Entry 9CZO (electron microscopy, 2.87 A resolution); this record covers chains D and G of the 8 polymer chains in the assembly.

[Chain D]
Protein: Isoform 5 of Calcium-activated potassium channel subunit alpha-1
Organism: Homo sapiens
UniProt: Q12791 (KCMA1_HUMAN), isoform Q12791-5; residues 1-1056 here correspond to UniProt positions 66-1121 (UniProt number = residue number + 65)
Amino-acid sequence (1056 residues; each row starts with the number of its first residue):
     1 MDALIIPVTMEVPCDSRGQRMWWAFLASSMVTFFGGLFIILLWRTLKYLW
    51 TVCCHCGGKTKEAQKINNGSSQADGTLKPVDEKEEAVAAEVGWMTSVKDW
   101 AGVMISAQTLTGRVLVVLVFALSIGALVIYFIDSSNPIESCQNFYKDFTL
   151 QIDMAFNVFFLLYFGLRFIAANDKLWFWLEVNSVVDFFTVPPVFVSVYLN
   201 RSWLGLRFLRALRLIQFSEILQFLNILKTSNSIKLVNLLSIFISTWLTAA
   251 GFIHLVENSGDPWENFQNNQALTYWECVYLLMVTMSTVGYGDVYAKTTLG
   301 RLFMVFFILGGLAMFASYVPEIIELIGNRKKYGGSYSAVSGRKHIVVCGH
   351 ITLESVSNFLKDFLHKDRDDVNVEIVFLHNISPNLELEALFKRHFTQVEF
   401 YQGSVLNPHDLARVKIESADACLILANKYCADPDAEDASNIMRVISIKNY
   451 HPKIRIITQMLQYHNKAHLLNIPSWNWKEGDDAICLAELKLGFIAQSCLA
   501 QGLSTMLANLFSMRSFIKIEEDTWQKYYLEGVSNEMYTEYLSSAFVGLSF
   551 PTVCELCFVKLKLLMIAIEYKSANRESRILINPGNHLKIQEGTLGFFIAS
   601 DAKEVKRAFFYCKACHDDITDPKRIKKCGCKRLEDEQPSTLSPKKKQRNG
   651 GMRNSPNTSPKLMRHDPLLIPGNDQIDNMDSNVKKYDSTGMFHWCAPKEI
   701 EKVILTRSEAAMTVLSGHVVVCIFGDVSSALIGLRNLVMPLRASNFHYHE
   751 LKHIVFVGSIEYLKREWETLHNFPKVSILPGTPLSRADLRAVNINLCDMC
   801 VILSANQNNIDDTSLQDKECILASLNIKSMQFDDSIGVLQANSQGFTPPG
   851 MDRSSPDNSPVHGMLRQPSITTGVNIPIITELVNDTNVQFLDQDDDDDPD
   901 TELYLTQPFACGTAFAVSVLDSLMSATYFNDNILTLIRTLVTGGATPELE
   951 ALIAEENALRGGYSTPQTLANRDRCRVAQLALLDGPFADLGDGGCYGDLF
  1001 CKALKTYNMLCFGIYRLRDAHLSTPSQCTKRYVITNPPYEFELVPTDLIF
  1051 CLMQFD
Disordered / not traced: 1-19, 55-93, 570-576, 616-680, 834-870
Ion coordination: K+ site 1: Thr287, Val288 (shared with 2 residues of chain A; 2 residues of chain B; 2 residues of chain C); K+ site 2: Thr287 (shared with 1 residue of chain A; 1 residue of chain B; 1 residue of chain C); K+ site 3: Val288, Gly289 (shared with 2 residues of chain A; 2 residues of chain B; 2 residues of chain C); K+ site 4: Tyr290 (shared with 1 residue of chain A; 1 residue of chain B; 1 residue of chain C); Ca2+ site 1: Asn449 (shared with 4 residues of chain A); Ca2+ site 2: Asn509, Ser512, Val532, Asn534, Glu535; Ca2+ site 3: Gln889, Asp892, Asp895, Asp897 (shared with 1 residue of chain C)
Curated features (UniProtKB/Swiss-Prot):
  - region: Leu491 to Phe511 (Segment S7), Leu548 to Ile568 (Segment S8), Cys612 to His616 (Heme-binding motif)
  - motif: Thr287 to Tyr290 (Selectivity for potassium)
  - binding site (Mg(2+)): Glu374, Gln397, Glu399
  - lipidation (S-palmitoyl cysteine): Cys53, Cys54, Cys56

[Chain G]
Protein: Large-conductance Ca2+-activated K+ channel beta2 subunit, Calcium-activated potassium channel subunit beta-4
Organism: Homo sapiens
Notes: fragment: N-terminal 45 residues of kcnmb2 ligated to kcnmb4 (devoid of N terminal first 15 residues)
UniProt: chimeric construct of B5BNX0, Q86W47: residues 2-44 from B5BNX0 (B5BNX0_HUMAN) positions 2-44 (same numbers); residues 45-240 from Q86W47 positions 15-210 (UniProt number = residue number - 30)
Amino-acid sequence (239 residues; numbered 2 to 240; the number before each row is that of its first residue):
     2 FIWTSGRTSSSYRHDEKRNIYQKIRDHDLLDKRKTVTALKAGEDKSIRLG
    52 LFLIISGVVSLFIFGFCWLSPALQDLQATEANCTVLSVQQIGEVFECTFT
   102 CGADCRGTSQYPCVQVYVNNSESNSRALLHSDEHQLLTNPKCSYIPPCKR
   152 ENQKNLESVMNWQQYWKDEIGSQPFTCYFNQHQRPDDVLLHRTHDEIVLL
   202 HCFLWPLVTFVVGVLIVVLTICAKSLAVKAEAMKKRKFS
Disordered / not traced: 2-37, 235-240
Disulfides: Cys84-Cys178, Cys98-Cys149, Cys102-Cys106, Cys114-Cys143
Curated features (UniProtKB/Swiss-Prot):
  - glycosylation (N-linked (GlcNAc...) asparagine): Asn83, Asn120

[How chain D and chain G interact]
Residue-residue contacts - 15 pairs, chain D then chain G:
  Val128(D) - Phe63(G)  hydrophobic
  Val128(D) - Phe67(G)  hydrophobic
  Phe131(D) - Phe67(G)  hydrophobic
  Ile132(D) - Phe67(G)  hydrophobic
  Ile132(D) - Leu70(G)  hydrophobic
  Ser135(D) - Leu70(G)
  Asn136(D) - Leu74(G)
  Glu139(D) - Gln184(G)  hydrogen bond (backbone-side chain)
  Ser140(D) - Gln78(G)
  Ser140(D) - His183(G)  hydrogen bond
  Cys141(D) - His183(G)  hydrogen bond (backbone-side chain)
  Gln142(D) - Gln78(G)  hydrogen bond
  Gln142(D) - His183(G)
  Asn143(D) - Leu74(G)
  Asn143(D) - Gln78(G)
Interface residues without a listed pair, chain D (12 interface residues in all): Trp275, Phe395
Interface residues without a listed pair, chain G (8 interface residues in all): Lys41

[In short]
Chain D and chain G form an interface of 12 and 8 residues respectively; the contacts include 4 hydrogen
bonds. Polar pairs include Glu139(D)-Gln184(G), Ser140(D)-His183(G) and Cys141(D)-His183(G). Thr287(D) and
Val288(D) form the K+ site 1. Curated annotation (UniProt) lists 3 Mg2+-binding residues on chain D.
Chain D is Isoform 5 of Calcium-activated potassium channel subunit alpha-1 and chain G is Large-conductance
Ca2+-activated K+ channel beta2 subunit, Calcium-activated potassium channel subunit beta-4, both from Homo
sapiens; the structure, Ca2+ bound intermediate state of hSlo1 + beta2N-beta4 channel in nanodisc, was
determined by electron microscopy, deposited together with 9CZH, 9CZJ, 9CZK, 9CZM, 9CZQ, 9D18 and 9D19.
